9DQX - chains J and A of the 12 polymer chains in the assembly; structure by electron microscopy, 3.40 A resolution.

[Chain J (and A)]
Name: Structural polyprotein
From: Western equine encephalitis virus
Notes: chain A of this document is another copy of the same molecule, construct and numbering; everything in this record applies to it too
UniProt: Q1W679 (Q1W679_WEEV); residues 1-437 here correspond to UniProt positions 798-1234 (UniProt number = residue number + 797)
Amino-acid sequence (437 residues; each row starts with the number of its first residue):
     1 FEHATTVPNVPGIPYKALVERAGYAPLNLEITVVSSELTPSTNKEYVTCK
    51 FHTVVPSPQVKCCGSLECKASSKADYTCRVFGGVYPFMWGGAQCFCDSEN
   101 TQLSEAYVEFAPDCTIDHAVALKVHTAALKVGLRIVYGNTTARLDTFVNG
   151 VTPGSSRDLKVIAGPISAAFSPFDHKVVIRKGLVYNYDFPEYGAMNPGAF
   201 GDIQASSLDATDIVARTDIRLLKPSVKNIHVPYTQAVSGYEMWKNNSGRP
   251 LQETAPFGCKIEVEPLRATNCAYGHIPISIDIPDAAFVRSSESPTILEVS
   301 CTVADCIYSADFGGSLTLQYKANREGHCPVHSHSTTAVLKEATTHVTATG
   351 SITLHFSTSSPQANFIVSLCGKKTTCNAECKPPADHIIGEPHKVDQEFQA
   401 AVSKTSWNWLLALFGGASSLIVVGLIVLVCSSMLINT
Cystine bridges: C49-C114, C62-C94, C63-C96, C68-C78, C259-C271, C301-C376, C306-C380, C328-C370
Covalently attached groups: N-acetylglucosamine (NAG) linked to N245

[Chain J / chain A interface]
Pairs across the interface (8):
  D305(J) - E20(A)
  D305(J) - A22(A)
  I307(J) - A22(A)  hydrophobic
  S315(J) - S290(A)
  S351(J) - N323(A)
  T353(J) - S291(A)
  H355(J) - R289(A)
  H355(J) - S291(A)  hydrogen bond
Interface residues without a listed pair, chain J (13 interface residues in all): A304, C306, D311, F312, T317, K381, A384
Interface residues without a listed pair, chain A (9 interface residues in all): F1, R21, T295

[Summary]
13 residues of chain J face 9 of chain A across their interface; the contacts include 1 hydrogen bond. Its one
hydrogen-bonded contact is H355(J)-S291(A). N-acetylglucosamine is covalently linked to N245(J).
Chain J and chain A are both Structural polyprotein (Western equine encephalitis virus); the structure,
Structure of western equine encephalitis virus CBA87 VLP, was determined by electron microscopy.
